PDB entry 7AZC | X-ray diffraction, 1.77 A resolution | chains A and B of the 4 polymer chains in the assembly

== Chain A (and B) ==
Name: Beta sliding clamp
Organism: Escherichia coli 2-427-07_S4_C3
Notes: chain B of this document is another copy of the same molecule, construct and numbering; everything in this record applies to it too
UniProt: A0A073FMV0 (A0A073FMV0_ECOLX); numbering as in UniProt (aligned over 1-366)
Sequence (386 residues; each row starts with the number of its first residue; numbers below 1 keep their minus sign (Met-19 is residue -19)):
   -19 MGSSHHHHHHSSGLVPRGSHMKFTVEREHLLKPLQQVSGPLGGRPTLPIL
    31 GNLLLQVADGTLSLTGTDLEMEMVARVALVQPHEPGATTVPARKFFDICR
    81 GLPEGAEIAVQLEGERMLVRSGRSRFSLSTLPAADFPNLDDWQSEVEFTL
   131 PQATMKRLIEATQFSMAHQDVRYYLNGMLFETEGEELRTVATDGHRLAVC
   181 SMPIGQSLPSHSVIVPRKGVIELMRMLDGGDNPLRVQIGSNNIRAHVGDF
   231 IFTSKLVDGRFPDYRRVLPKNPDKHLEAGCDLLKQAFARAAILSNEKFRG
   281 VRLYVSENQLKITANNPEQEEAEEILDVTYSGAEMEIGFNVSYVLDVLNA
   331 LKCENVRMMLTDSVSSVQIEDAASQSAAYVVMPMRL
Disordered / not traced: -19 to -2 (chain B: -19 to -2, 209-211)
Sequence notes: initiating methionine (-19); expression tag (-18 to 0)

== How chain A and chain B interact ==
Pairs across the interface - 65 pairs, chain A then chain B:
  Pro71(A) - Glu300(B)
  Lys74(A) - Ile272(B)
  Lys74(A) - Leu273(B)
  Lys74(A) - Asn296(B)
  Lys74(A) - Glu298(B)  salt bridge
  Lys74(A) - Glu300(B)  salt bridge
  Asp77(A) - Ile272(B)
  Ile78(A) - Ile272(B)
  Gly81(A) - Arg269(B)  hydrogen bond (backbone-side chain)
  Leu82(A) - Arg269(B)
  Arg96(A) - Glu298(B)  hydrogen bond (side chain-backbone)
  Arg96(A) - Gln299(B)  hydrogen bond (side chain-backbone)
  Arg96(A) - Glu300(B)
  Arg103(A) - Gln289(B)  hydrogen bond
  Arg103(A) - Glu303(B)
  Arg103(A) - Glu304(B)
  Arg103(A) - Ile305(B)  hydrogen bond (backbone-backbone)
  Ser104(A) - Arg269(B)
  Ser104(A) - Glu303(B)
  Ser104(A) - Glu304(B)  hydrogen bond
  Arg105(A) - Ala302(B)
  Arg105(A) - Glu303(B)  hydrogen bond (backbone-backbone)
  Phe106(A) - Arg269(B)
  Phe106(A) - Glu301(B)
  Phe106(A) - Ala302(B)  hydrophobic
  Phe106(A) - Glu304(B)
  Ser107(A) - Leu273(B)
  Ser107(A) - Glu300(B)
  Ser107(A) - Glu301(B)  hydrogen bond (backbone-backbone)
  Leu108(A) - Leu273(B)  hydrophobic
  Leu108(A) - Glu300(B)
  Ser109(A) - Glu300(B)  hydrogen bond (backbone-side chain)
  Arg269(A) - Gly81(B)  hydrogen bond (side chain-backbone)
  Arg269(A) - Leu82(B)
  Arg269(A) - Pro83(B)
  Arg269(A) - Ser104(B)
  Arg269(A) - Phe106(B)
  Ile272(A) - Lys74(B)
  Ile272(A) - Asp77(B)
  Ile272(A) - Ile78(B)
  Leu273(A) - Lys74(B)
  Leu273(A) - Phe106(B)  hydrophobic
  Leu273(A) - Leu108(B)  hydrophobic
  Asn296(A) - Lys74(B)
  Glu298(A) - Lys74(B)  salt bridge
  Glu298(A) - Ser109(B)
  Gln299(A) - Arg96(B)
  Glu300(A) - Pro71(B)
  Glu300(A) - Lys74(B)  salt bridge
  Glu300(A) - Ser107(B)
  Glu300(A) - Leu108(B)
  Glu300(A) - Ser109(B)  hydrogen bond
  Glu301(A) - Arg105(B)
  Glu301(A) - Phe106(B)
  Glu301(A) - Ser107(B)  hydrogen bond (backbone-backbone)
  Ala302(A) - Arg105(B)
  Ala302(A) - Phe106(B)  hydrophobic
  Glu303(A) - Arg103(B)
  Glu303(A) - Ser104(B)
  Glu303(A) - Arg105(B)  hydrogen bond (backbone-backbone)
  Glu304(A) - Arg103(B)
  Glu304(A) - Ser104(B)  hydrogen bond
  Glu304(A) - Phe106(B)
  Ile305(A) - Arg103(B)  hydrogen bond (backbone-backbone)
  Asp307(A) - Arg103(B)  salt bridge
Other interface residues (no listed pair), chain A (30 interface residues in all): Pro83, Gln289, Leu306

== Overview ==
30 residues of chain A face 28 of chain B across their interface; the contacts include 15 hydrogen bonds and 5
salt bridges. Polar pairs include Lys74(A)-Glu298(B), Lys74(A)-Glu300(B) and Asp307(A)-Arg103(B).
Both chains are Beta sliding clamp (Escherichia coli 2-427-07_S4_C3). Entry 7AZC (DNA polymerase sliding clamp
from Escherichia coli with peptide 22 bound) was determined by X-ray diffraction, deposited together with
7AZ5, 7AZ6, 7AZ8, 7AZD, 7AZE, 7AZF and 3 further entries.
